6CSX - chains B and A of the 3 polymer chains in the assembly; structure by electron microscopy, 3.00 A resolution.

[Chain B (and A)]
Protein: Multidrug efflux pump subunit AcrB
Source organism: Escherichia coli (strain K12)
Notes: chain A of this document is another copy of the same molecule, construct and numbering; everything in this record applies to it too
UniProt: P31224 (ACRB_ECOLI); residue numbers follow UniProt; this construct covers 1-1049
Chain sequence (1057 residues; numbered 1 to 1057; the number before each row is that of its first residue):
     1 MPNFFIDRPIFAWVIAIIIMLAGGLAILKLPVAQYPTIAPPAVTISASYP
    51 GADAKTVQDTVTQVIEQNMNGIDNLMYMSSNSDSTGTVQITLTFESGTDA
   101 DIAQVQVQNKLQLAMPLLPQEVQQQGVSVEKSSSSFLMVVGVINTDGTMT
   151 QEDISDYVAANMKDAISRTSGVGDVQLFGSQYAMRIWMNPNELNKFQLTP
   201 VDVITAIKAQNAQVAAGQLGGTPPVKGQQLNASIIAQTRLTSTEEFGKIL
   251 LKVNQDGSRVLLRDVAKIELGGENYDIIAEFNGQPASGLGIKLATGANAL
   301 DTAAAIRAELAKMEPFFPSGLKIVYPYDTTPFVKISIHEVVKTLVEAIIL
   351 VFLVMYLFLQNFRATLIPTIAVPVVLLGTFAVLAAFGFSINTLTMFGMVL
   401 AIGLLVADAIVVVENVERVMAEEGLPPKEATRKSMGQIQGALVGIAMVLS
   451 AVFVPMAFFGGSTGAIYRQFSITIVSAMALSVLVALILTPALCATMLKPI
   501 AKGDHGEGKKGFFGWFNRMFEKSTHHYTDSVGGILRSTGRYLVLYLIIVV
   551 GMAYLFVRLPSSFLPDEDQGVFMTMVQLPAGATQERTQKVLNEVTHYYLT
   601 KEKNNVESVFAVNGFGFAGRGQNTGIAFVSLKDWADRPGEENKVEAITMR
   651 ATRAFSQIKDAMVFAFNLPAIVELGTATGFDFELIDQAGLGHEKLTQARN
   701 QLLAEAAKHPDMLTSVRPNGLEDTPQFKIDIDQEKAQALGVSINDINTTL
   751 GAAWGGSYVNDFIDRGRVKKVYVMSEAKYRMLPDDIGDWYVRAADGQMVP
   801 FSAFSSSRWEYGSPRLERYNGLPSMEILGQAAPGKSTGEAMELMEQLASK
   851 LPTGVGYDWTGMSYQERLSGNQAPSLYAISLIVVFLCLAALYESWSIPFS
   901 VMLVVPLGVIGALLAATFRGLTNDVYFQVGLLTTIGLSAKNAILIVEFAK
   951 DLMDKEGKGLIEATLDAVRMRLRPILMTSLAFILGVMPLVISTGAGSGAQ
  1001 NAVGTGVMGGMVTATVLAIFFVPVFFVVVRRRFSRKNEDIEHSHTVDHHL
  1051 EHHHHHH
Unresolved in the structure: 501-515, 1035-1057 (chain A: 500-539, 950-970, 1027-1057)
Differences from the reference sequence: engineered mutation Ala407 (Asp in P31224); expression tag (1050-1057)
Residues lining bound ligands:
  - phosphatidylethanolamine (PTY), molecule 1: Met1, Gln439, Val443, Leu483
  - phosphatidylethanolamine (PTY), molecule 2: Met1, Phe4, Phe11, Ile15
  - phosphatidylethanolamine (PTY), molecule 3: Phe4, Arg8, Phe11
  - phosphatidylethanolamine (PTY), molecule 4: Ile18, Ala22, Leu25
  - phosphatidylethanolamine (PTY), molecule 5: Ala22, Leu25, Ala26, Lys29, Ala381, Val382, Ala384, Ala385, Phe386
  - phosphatidylethanolamine (PTY), molecule 6: Gly440, Val443, Met447, Cys887, Ala890, Leu891
  - phosphatidylethanolamine (PTY), molecule 7: Met447, Ser450, Ala451, Val454, Pro455, Phe458, Leu876, Ile879, Val883, Cys887
UniProt features mapped onto this chain:
  - mutagenesis: His526 (H526Y: Partially restores chloramphenicol resistance to an AcrZ G30R mutant)

[Interface between chain B and chain A]
Pairs across the interface (131; chain B residue first):
  Tyr49(B) - Ala215(A)
  Gly51(B) - Ala215(A)
  Gly51(B) - Ala216(A)  hydrogen bond (backbone-backbone)
  Gly51(B) - Gly217(A)  hydrogen bond (backbone-backbone)
  Ala52(B) - Ala215(A)
  Asp53(B) - Ile235(A)
  Thr56(B) - Gln213(A)  hydrogen bond
  Thr56(B) - Val214(A)
  Asp59(B) - Ile763(A)
  Asp59(B) - Val768(A)
  Thr60(B) - Gln213(A)
  Gln63(B) - Gly766(A)  hydrogen bond (side chain-backbone)
  Gln63(B) - Arg767(A)
  Gln63(B) - Val768(A)  hydrogen bond (side chain-backbone)
  Glu66(B) - Arg168(A)  hydrogen bond (backbone-side chain)
  Gln67(B) - Asp164(A)
  Gln67(B) - Arg767(A)
  Gln67(B) - Val768(A)
  Met69(B) - Arg168(A)
  Asn70(B) - Ser167(A)
  Gly71(B) - Ser167(A)  hydrogen bond (backbone-backbone)
  Asp73(B) - Asp101(A)
  Asp73(B) - Lys131(A)  salt bridge
  Asn74(B) - Ser170(A)
  Met78(B) - Arg168(A)
  Ser84(B) - Gln218(A)  hydrogen bond (backbone-side chain)
  Ser84(B) - Ser233(A)
  Ile102(B) - Ile102(A)  hydrophobic
  Val105(B) - Val105(A)  hydrophobic
  Gln106(B) - Asp101(A)
  Asn109(B) - Val105(A)
  Asn109(B) - Gln108(A)
  Lys110(B) - Val129(A)  hydrogen bond (side chain-backbone)
  Gln112(B) - Gln112(A)  hydrogen bond
  Leu113(B) - Gln108(A)
  Leu113(B) - Met115(A)  hydrophobic
  Leu113(B) - Val127(A)
  Pro116(B) - Met115(A)  hydrophobic
  Pro116(B) - Gln123(A)
  Leu117(B) - Gln124(A)
  Trp187(B) - Pro223(A)
  Tyr275(B) - Thr222(A)
  Tyr275(B) - Pro223(A)
  Asp276(B) - Thr222(A)  hydrogen bond
  Gly581(B) - Leu230(A)
  Gly581(B) - Asn231(A)  hydrogen bond (backbone-backbone)
  Ala582(B) - Asn231(A)
  Thr583(B) - Gln228(A)  hydrogen bond (side chain-backbone)
  Thr583(B) - Gln229(A)
  Thr583(B) - Leu230(A)
  Gln584(B) - Thr222(A)
  Gln584(B) - Pro224(A)
  Glu585(B) - Lys226(A)
  Glu585(B) - Gly227(A)  hydrogen bond (side chain-backbone)
  Arg586(B) - Gln229(A)  hydrogen bond
  Gln622(B) - Gly220(A)
  Gln622(B) - Gly221(A)
  Gln622(B) - Thr222(A)
  Gln622(B) - Asn231(A)  hydrogen bond
  Gln687(B) - Phe316(A)
  Gly689(B) - Arg765(A)
  Pro725(B) - Ala232(A)
  Gln726(B) - Ser233(A)
  Gln726(B) - Ile235(A)
  Phe727(B) - Leu219(A)  hydrophobic
  Phe727(B) - Ser233(A)  hydrogen bond (backbone-backbone)
  Phe727(B) - Ile234(A)
  Phe727(B) - Ile235(A)  hydrogen bond (backbone-backbone)
  Lys728(B) - Ile235(A)
  Lys728(B) - Ala236(A)  hydrogen bond (side chain-backbone)
  Ile729(B) - Ile234(A)  hydrophobic
  Ile729(B) - Ile235(A)  hydrogen bond (backbone-backbone)
  Ile729(B) - Ala236(A)
  Gln733(B) - Gln210(A)
  Gln733(B) - Gln237(A)
  Gln733(B) - Leu250(A)
  Glu734(B) - Leu250(A)
  Glu734(B) - Arg259(A)  salt bridge
  Gln737(B) - Gln210(A)
  Gln737(B) - Leu250(A)  hydrogen bond (side chain-backbone)
  Gln737(B) - Leu251(A)
  Gln737(B) - Lys252(A)
  Gln737(B) - Val253(A)
  Ile743(B) - Gln210(A)
  Ile743(B) - Gln237(A)
  Asn744(B) - Ala209(A)
  Asn747(B) - Val214(A)
  Leu750(B) - Ala216(A)
  Gly751(B) - Ala215(A)
  Trp754(B) - Ala216(A)
  Trp754(B) - Gly217(A)
  Trp754(B) - Gln218(A)
  Trp754(B) - Leu219(A)  hydrophobic
  Trp754(B) - Ile234(A)  hydrophobic
  Gly755(B) - Gly217(A)
  Met774(B) - Thr222(A)
  Ala777(B) - Pro223(A)
  Ala777(B) - Val225(A)
  Lys778(B) - Val225(A)
  Arg780(B) - Gly220(A)  hydrogen bond (backbone-backbone)
  Arg780(B) - Gly221(A)  hydrogen bond (side chain-backbone)
  Arg780(B) - Thr222(A)
  Arg780(B) - Pro223(A)  hydrogen bond (side chain-backbone)
  Met781(B) - Gly220(A)
  Met781(B) - Gly221(A)
  Met781(B) - Pro224(A)  hydrophobic
  Met781(B) - Val225(A)  hydrophobic
  Met781(B) - Gln228(A)
  Leu782(B) - Leu219(A)
  Pro783(B) - Leu219(A)  hydrophobic
  Trp809(B) - Leu219(A)  hydrophobic
  Trp809(B) - Leu230(A)  hydrophobic
  Trp809(B) - Ala232(A)  hydrophobic
  Asn820(B) - Arg168(A)  hydrogen bond (backbone-side chain)
  Gly821(B) - Arg168(A)
  Gly854(B) - Phe316(A)
  Val855(B) - Phe316(A)
  Gly856(B) - Phe316(A)
  Ile879(B) - Leu25(A)  hydrophobic
  Ile882(B) - Leu21(A)  hydrophobic
  Leu886(B) - Val14(A)
  Leu886(B) - Ile17(A)  hydrophobic
  Leu886(B) - Ile18(A)  hydrophobic
  Ala889(B) - Ile10(A)
  Ala890(B) - Phe11(A)
  Ala890(B) - Val14(A)  hydrophobic
  Tyr892(B) - Ile10(A)
  Glu893(B) - Ile10(A)
  Trp895(B) - Ile10(A)
  Trp895(B) - Trp13(A)  hydrophobic
  Trp895(B) - Val14(A)  hydrophobic
Other interface residues (no listed pair), chain B (82 interface residues in all): Pro50, Lys55, Val64, Ile731, Glu810, Arg818, Val883, Ser894
Other interface residues (no listed pair), chain A (72 interface residues in all): Asp7, Arg8, Gln104, Leu111, Ser128, Asn161, Val172, Gly173, Arg239, Gly257, Lys312

[Overview]
Chain B and chain A form an interface of 82 and 72 residues respectively, with 25 hydrogen bonds and 2 salt
bridges. Polar pairs include Asp73(B)-Lys131(A), Glu734(B)-Arg259(A) and Thr56(B)-Gln213(A). Bound to chain B:
7 copies of phosphatidylethanolamine. From UniProt: one mutagenesis site on chain B.
Both chains are Multidrug efflux pump subunit AcrB (Escherichia coli (strain K12)). Entry 6CSX (Single
particles Cryo-EM structure of AcrB D407A associated with lipid bilayer at 3.0 Angstrom) was determined by
electron microscopy (same publication as 6BAJ).
